4PVY - chain F; structure by X-ray diffraction, 2.05 A resolution.

# Chain F
Name: Farnesyl pyrophosphate synthase
Source organism: Homo sapiens
Notes: EC 2.5.1.10, 2.5.1.1
UniProt: P14324 (FPPS_HUMAN); residues 1-353 here correspond to UniProt positions 67-419 (UniProt number = residue number + 66)
Sequence (375 residues; each row starts with the number of its first residue; numbers below 1 keep their minus sign (Met-21 is residue -21)):
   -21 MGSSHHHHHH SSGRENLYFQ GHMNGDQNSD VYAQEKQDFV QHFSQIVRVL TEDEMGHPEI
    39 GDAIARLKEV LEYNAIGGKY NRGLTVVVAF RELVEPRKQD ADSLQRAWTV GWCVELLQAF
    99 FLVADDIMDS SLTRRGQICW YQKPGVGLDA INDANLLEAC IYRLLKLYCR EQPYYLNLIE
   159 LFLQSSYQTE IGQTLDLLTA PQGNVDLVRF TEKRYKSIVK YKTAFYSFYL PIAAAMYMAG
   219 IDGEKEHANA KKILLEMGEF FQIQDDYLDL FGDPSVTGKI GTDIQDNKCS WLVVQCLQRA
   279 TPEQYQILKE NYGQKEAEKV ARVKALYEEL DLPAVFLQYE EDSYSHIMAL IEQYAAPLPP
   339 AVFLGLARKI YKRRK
Not modelled in the structure: -21 to 7
Sequence notes: expression tag (-21 to 0)
Ion coordination: Mg2+ site 1: Asp103, Asp107 (together with JD1); Mg2+ site 2: Asp243 (together with JD1)
Residues lining bound ligands: JD1 ([({5-[4-(propan-2-yloxy)phenyl]pyridin-3-yl}amino)methanediyl]bis(phosphonic acid)): Phe98, Phe99, Ala102, Asp103, Asp104, Met106, Asp107, Arg112, Ile129, Asn130, Asn133, Thr167, Glu168, Gln171, Asp174, Lys200, Thr201, Tyr204, Gln240, Asp243, Lys257, Asp261
Swiss-Prot annotation at these positions:
  - binding site (isopentenyl diphosphate): Lys57, Arg60, Gln96, Arg113
  - binding site (Mg(2+)): Asp103, Asp107
  - binding site (dimethylallyl diphosphate): Arg112, Lys200, Thr201, Gln240, Lys257, Lys266
  - site (Important for determining product chain length): Phe98, Phe99
  - modified residue: Lys57 (N6-(2-hydroxyisobutyryl)lysine), Lys287 (N6-acetyllysine)
Reported in the primary citation:
  - binding site for JD1: Lys200, Thr201

# Summary
Ligands of chain F: compound JD1. The Mg2+ site 1 is built by Asp103 and Asp107. Curated annotation (UniProt)
lists 4 isopentenyl diphosphate-binding residues, Mg2+-binding residues Asp103 and Asp107 and 6 dimethylallyl
diphosphate-binding residues. From the paper: a binding site for JD1 at Lys200 and Thr201.
Chain F is Farnesyl pyrophosphate synthase (Homo sapiens); the structure, Crystal structure of human FPPS in
complex with [({5-[4-(propan-2-yloxy)phenyl]pyridin-3-yl}amino)methanediyl]bis(phosphonic acid), was
determined by X-ray diffraction, deposited together with 4PVX, 4NFI, 4NFJ and 4NFK.
